6MII - chains E and X of the 7 polymer chains in the assembly; structure by X-ray diffraction, 3.15 A resolution.

Chain E:
Name: Minichromosome maintenance protein MCM
From: Sulfolobus solfataricus (strain ATCC 35092 / DSM 1617 / JCM 11322 / P2)
Notes: EC 3.6.4.12; engineered mutation(s): UNP residues 2-265, GGSGGS linker, UNP residues 275-612
Reference sequence: Q9UXG1 (MCM_SULSO); residue numbers follow UniProt; this construct covers 2-265, 275-612
Sequence (610 residues; numbered 0 to 612; 3 numbers in that range are skipped by the numbering (no residue carries them; nothing is unmodelled there); the number before each row is that of its first residue; numbering starts at 0):
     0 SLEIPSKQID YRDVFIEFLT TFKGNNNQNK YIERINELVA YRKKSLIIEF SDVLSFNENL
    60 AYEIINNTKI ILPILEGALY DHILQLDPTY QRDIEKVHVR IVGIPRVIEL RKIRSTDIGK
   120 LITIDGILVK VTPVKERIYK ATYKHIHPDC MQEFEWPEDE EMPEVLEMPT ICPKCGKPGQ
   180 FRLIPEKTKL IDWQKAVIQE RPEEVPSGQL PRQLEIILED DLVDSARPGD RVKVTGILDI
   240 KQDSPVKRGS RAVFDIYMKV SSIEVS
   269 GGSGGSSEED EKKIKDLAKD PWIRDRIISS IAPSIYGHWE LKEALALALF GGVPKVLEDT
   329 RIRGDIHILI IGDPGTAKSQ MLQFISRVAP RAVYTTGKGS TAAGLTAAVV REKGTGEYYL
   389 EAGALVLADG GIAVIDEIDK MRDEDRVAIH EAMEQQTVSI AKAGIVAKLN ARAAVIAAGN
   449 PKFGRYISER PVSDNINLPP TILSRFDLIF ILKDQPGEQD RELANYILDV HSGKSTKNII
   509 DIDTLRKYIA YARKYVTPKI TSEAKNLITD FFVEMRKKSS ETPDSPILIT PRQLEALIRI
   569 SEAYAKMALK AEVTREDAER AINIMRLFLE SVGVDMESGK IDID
Disordered / not traced: 0-6, 269-274, 608-612
Construct notes: expression tag (0-1); linker (269-274)
Ion coordination: Zn2+: His-144, Cys-149, Cys-171, Cys-174; Mg2+: Ser-347 (together with ADP)
Residues lining bound ligands:
  - ADP (adenosine-5'-diphosphate), molecule 1: Ser-302, Ile-303, Tyr-304, His-306, Asp-341, Pro-342, Gly-343, Thr-344, Ala-345, Lys-346, Ser-347, Gln-348, Leu-491, Ile-495
  - ADP, molecule 2: Ile-330, Glu-422, Gln-423, Arg-473, Pro-559, Arg-560, Glu-563
Curated features (UniProtKB/Swiss-Prot):
  - mutagenesis: Leu-189 (L189D: Predominantly monomeric and loss of helicase activity; when associated with R-191), Asp-191 (D191R: Predominantly monomeric and loss of helicase activity; when associated with D-189), Glu-202 to Val-204 (Loss of helicase activity), Phe-318 (F318A: No effect on helicase and ATPase activity), Glu-326 to Asp-327 (Impairs helicase activity; when associated with A-329), Arg-329 (R329A: Impairs helicase activity; when associated with 326-A-A-327), Arg-331 (R331A: Loss of helicase and ATPase activity), Lys-346 (K346A: Loss of helicase and ATPase activity; K346A: Sharp decrease in ATPase activity. Almost devoid of helicase activity), Arg-359 (R359A: Loss of helicase and reduction of ATPase activity), Lys-366 (K366E: Loss of helicase and reduction of ATPase activity), Thr-374 (T374E: Reduction of helicase and gain of ATPase activity), Asp-404 (D404A: Loss of helicase and ATPase activity), 9 further mutagenesis entries in UniProt
  - motif: Ser-472 to Asp-475 (Arginine finger)
  - binding site (ATP): Gly-340 to Ser-347
Reported in the primary citation:
  - binding site for the 12-nt DNA strand (chain X): Thr-369, Val-377, Tyr-386, Lys-430, Ala-431
  - binding site for the ligand 08T: Lys-346, Ser-347, Glu-405, Gln-423, Asn-448, Arg-473, Arg-560
  - mutagenesis - K430A: abolished catalytic activity on strand displacement
  - mutagenesis - T369A: decreased catalytic activity on strand displacement
  - mutagenesis - T369A: decreased stability
  - mutagenesis - Y386A: unchanged catalytic activity on strand displacement

Chain X:
Molecule: 12-nt DNA strand
Sequence (12 nucleotides; numbered 2 to 13; the number before each row is that of its first residue):
     2 TTTTTTTTTT TT
Disordered / not traced: 12-13

Interface between chain E and chain X:
Pairs across the interface (9; chain E residue first):
  Thr-369(E) / DT11(X)  hydrogen bond to the phosphate
  Ala-371(E) / DT10(X)  phosphate contact
  Ala-375(E) / DT10(X)  phosphate contact
  Ala-376(E) / DT10(X)  phosphate contact
  Val-377(E) / DT9(X)  phosphate contact
  Val-377(E) / DT10(X)  hydrogen bond to the phosphate
  Lys-430(E) / DT9(X)  phosphate contact
  Lys-430(E) / DT10(X)  salt bridge to the phosphate
  Ala-431(E) / DT9(X)  hydrogen bond to the phosphate
Interface residues without a listed pair, chain E (8 interface residues in all): Gly-372
Interface residues without a listed pair, chain X (4 interface residues in all): DT8

In short:
8 residues of chain E and 4 residues of chain X are in contact, with 3 hydrogen bonds and 1 salt bridge. Polar
pairs include Thr-369(E)/DT11(X), Val-377(E)/DT10(X) and Ala-431(E)/DT9(X). The paper reports a binding site
for the ligand 08T at Lys-346(E), Ser-347(E) and Glu-405(E) among others; K430A of chain E abolishes catalytic
activity on strand displacement; 3 substitutions were tested in all.
Here chain E is Minichromosome maintenance protein MCM (Sulfolobus solfataricus (strain ATCC 35092 / DSM 1617
/ JCM 11322 / P2)) and chain X is a 12-nt DNA strand. Entry 6MII (Crystal structure of minichromosome
maintenance protein MCM/DNA complex) was determined by X-ray diffraction.
